Entry 5U07 (electron microscopy, 3.80 A resolution); this record covers chains C and M of the 14 polymer chains in the assembly.

Chain C:
Molecule: CRISPR-associated protein, Cse1 family
From: Thermobifida fusca YX
Reference sequence: Q47PJ1 (Q47PJ1_THEFY); numbering as in UniProt (aligned over 1-549)
Sequence (549 residues; numbered 1 to 549; the number before each row is that of its first residue):
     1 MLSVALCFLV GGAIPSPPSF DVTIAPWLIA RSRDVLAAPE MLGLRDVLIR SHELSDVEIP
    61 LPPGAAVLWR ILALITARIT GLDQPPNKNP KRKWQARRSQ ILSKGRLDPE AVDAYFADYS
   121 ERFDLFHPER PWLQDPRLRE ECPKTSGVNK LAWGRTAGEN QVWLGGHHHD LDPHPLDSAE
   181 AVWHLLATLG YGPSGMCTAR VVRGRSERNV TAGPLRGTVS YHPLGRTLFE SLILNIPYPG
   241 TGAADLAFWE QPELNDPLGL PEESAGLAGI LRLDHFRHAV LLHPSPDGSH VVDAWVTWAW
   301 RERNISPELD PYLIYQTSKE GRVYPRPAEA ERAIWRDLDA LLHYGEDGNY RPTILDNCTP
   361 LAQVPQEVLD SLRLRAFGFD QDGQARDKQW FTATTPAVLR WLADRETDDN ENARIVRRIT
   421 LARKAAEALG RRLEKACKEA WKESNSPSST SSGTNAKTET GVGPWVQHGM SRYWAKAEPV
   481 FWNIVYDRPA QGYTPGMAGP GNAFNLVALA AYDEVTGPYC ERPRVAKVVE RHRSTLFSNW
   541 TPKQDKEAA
Unresolved in the structure: 1-16, 85-88, 400-408, 447-462, 539-549

Chain M:
Molecule: Target Strand
Sequence (21 nucleotides; numbered 34 to 54; the number before each row is that of its first residue):
    34 TTATCACTGG CTTCGTCCGC G

Chain C / chain M interface:
Residue-residue contacts (17; chain C residue first):
  Lys-144(C) / DC47(M)  phosphate contact
  Lys-150(C) / DT45(M)  phosphate contact
  Lys-150(C) / DT46(M)  phosphate contact
  Glu-159(C) / DT45(M)  phosphate contact
  Glu-159(C) / DT46(M)  phosphate contact
  Asn-160(C) / DT45(M)  hydrogen bond to the phosphate
  Gly-195(C) / DT45(M)  base contact
  Met-196(C) / DT45(M)  sugar contact
  Met-196(C) / DT46(M)  hydrogen bond to the base
  Cys-197(C) / DT46(M)  sugar contact
  Arg-208(C) / DT46(M)  hydrogen bond to the base
  Arg-208(C) / DC47(M)  hydrogen bond to the base
  Gln-384(C) / DC44(M)  base contact
  Ala-385(C) / DC44(M)  base contact
  Ala-385(C) / DT45(M)  sugar contact
  Arg-386(C) / DG43(M)  salt bridge to the phosphate
  Arg-386(C) / DC44(M)  salt bridge to the phosphate
Interface residues without a listed pair, chain C (14 interface residues in all): Ala-157, Gly-158, Thr-198
Interface residues without a listed pair, chain M (6 interface residues in all): DG48

Summary:
The interface between chain C and chain M involves 14 residues on one side and 6 on the other, with 4 hydrogen
bonds and 2 salt bridges. Polar contacts include Met-196(C)/DT46(M), Arg-208(C)/DT46(M) and
Arg-208(C)/DC47(M).
Here chain C is CRISPR-associated protein, Cse1 family (Thermobifida fusca YX) and chain M is Target Strand.
Entry 5U07 (CRISPR RNA-guided surveillance complex) was determined by electron microscopy together with 5U0A
from the same study.
